Entry 2HWX (X-ray diffraction, 1.90 A resolution); this record covers chain A.

# Chain A
Protein: Telomerase-binding protein EST1A
From: Homo sapiens
Notes: fragment: PIN domain
UniProtKB: Q86US8 (EST1A_HUMAN); residue numbers follow UniProt; this construct covers 1239-1419
Amino-acid sequence (181 residues; numbered 1239 to 1419; the number before each row is that of its first residue):
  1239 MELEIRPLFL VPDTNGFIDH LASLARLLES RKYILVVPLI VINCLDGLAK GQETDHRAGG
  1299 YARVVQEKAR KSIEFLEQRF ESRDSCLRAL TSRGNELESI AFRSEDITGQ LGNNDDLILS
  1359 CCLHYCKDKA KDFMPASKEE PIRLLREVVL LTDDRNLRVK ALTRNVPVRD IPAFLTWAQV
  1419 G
Unresolved in the structure: 1291-1295, 1349-1350, 1373-1379, 1418-1419
Sequence notes: engineered mutation Cys-1282 (Glu in Q86US8)
Curated features (UniProtKB/Swiss-Prot):
  - binding site (Mn(2+)): Asp-1251, Asp-1353, Asp-1392
  - mutagenesis: Asp-1251 (D1251A: Impaired nonsense-mediated RNA decay; D1251N: Loss of endonuclease activity and nonsense-mediated RNA decay; when associated with N-1392), Asp-1353 (D1353A: Abolishes RNase activity), Asp-1392 (D1392A: Impaired nonsense-mediated RNA decay; when associated with A-1251; D1392N: Loss of endonuclease activity and nonsense-mediated RNA decay; when associated with N-1251)
From the paper describing this entry:
  - mutagenesis - D1353A: decreased catalytic activity

# Overview
UniProt lists 3 Mn2+-binding residues and 3 mutagenesis sites. The paper reports that D1353A reduces catalytic
activity.
Chain A is Telomerase-binding protein EST1A (Homo sapiens); the structure, Structure of human SMG6 E1282C PIN
domain mutant, was determined by X-ray diffraction (same publication as 2HWW and 2HWY).
